1REU - chain A; structure by X-ray diffraction, 2.65 A resolution.

== Chain A ==
Protein: bone morphogenetic protein 2
From: Homo sapiens
Notes: fragment: mature part
UniProtKB: P12643 (BMP2_HUMAN); residues 12-114 here correspond to UniProt positions 294-396 (UniProt number = residue number + 282)
Sequence (103 residues; row label = number of the first residue in the row):
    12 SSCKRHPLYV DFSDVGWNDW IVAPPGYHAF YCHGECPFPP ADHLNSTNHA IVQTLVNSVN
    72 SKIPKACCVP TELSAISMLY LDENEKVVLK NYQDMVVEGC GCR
Sequence notes: engineered mutation Pro51 (Leu333 in P12643)
Swiss-Prot annotation at these positions:
  - glycosylation: Asn56 (N-linked (GlcNAc...) (high mannose) asparagine)
Disulfide bonds: Cys78 forms a disulfide with the same residue of a neighbouring copy of this chain
Disulfide bonds: Cys14-Cys79, Cys43-Cys111, Cys47-Cys113

== Summary ==
Chain A is bone morphogenetic protein 2 (Homo sapiens); the structure, Structure of the bone morphogenetic
protein 2 mutant L51P, was determined by X-ray diffraction.
